6L9H - chains A and I of the 10 polymer chains in the assembly; structure by X-ray diffraction, 2.60 A resolution.

# Chain A
Name: Histone H3.1
Source organism: Homo sapiens
Reference sequence: P68431 (H31_HUMAN); residues 40-135 here correspond to UniProt positions 41-136 (UniProt number = residue number + 1)
Sequence (96 residues; row label = number of the first residue in the row):
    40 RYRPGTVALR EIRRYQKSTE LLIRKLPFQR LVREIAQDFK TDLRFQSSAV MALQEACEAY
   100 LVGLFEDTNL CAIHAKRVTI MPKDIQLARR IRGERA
Unresolved in the structure: 135
Curated features (UniProtKB/Swiss-Prot):
  - modified residue: Tyr41 (Phosphotyrosine), Lys56 (N6,N6,N6-trimethyllysine), Ser57 (Phosphoserine), Lys64 (N6-(2-hydroxyisobutyryl)lysine), Lys79 (N6,N6,N6-trimethyllysine), Thr80 (Phosphothreonine), Ser86 (Phosphoserine), Thr107 (Phosphothreonine), Lys115 (N6-acetyllysine), Lys122 (N6-(2-hydroxyisobutyryl)lysine)

# Chain I
Molecule: Human Telomeric DNA (145-MER) - G-strand
Source organism: Homo sapiens
Sequence (145 nucleotides; numbered -72 to 72; the number before each row is that of its first residue; numbers below 1 keep their minus sign (DA-72 is residue -72)):
   -72 ATCTTAGGGT TAGGGTTAGG GTTAGGGTTA GGGTTAGGGT TAGGGTTAGG GTTAGGGTTA
   -12 GGGTTAGGGT TAGGGTTAGG GTTAGGGTTA GGGTTAGGGT TAGGGTTAGG GTTAGGGTTA
    48 GGGTTAGGGT TAGGGTTAGG GTGAT
Ion coordination: Mn2+ site 1 near DG7 (its only coordinating residue here); Mn2+ site 2 near DG38 (its only coordinating residue here); Mn2+ site 3 near DG50 (its only coordinating residue here)

# How chain A and chain I interact
Contacting residue pairs (28):
  Arg40(A) - DT-8(I)  base contact
  Arg40(A) - DG70(I)  sugar contact
  Arg40(A) - DA71(I)  phosphate contact
  Tyr41(A) - DT69(I)  phosphate contact
  Tyr41(A) - DG70(I)  phosphate contact
  Arg42(A) - DG-5(I)  salt bridge to the phosphate
  Arg42(A) - DG70(I)  hydrogen bond to the phosphate
  Pro43(A) - DG-6(I)  phosphate contact
  Pro43(A) - DG-5(I)  phosphate contact
  Pro43(A) - DG-4(I)  phosphate contact
  Thr45(A) - DT69(I)  phosphate contact
  Thr45(A) - DG70(I)  hydrogen bond to the phosphate
  Arg63(A) - DT-14(I)  phosphate contact
  Arg63(A) - DA-13(I)  salt bridge to the phosphate
  Arg72(A) - DG-23(I)  salt bridge to the phosphate
  Arg83(A) - DG-24(I)  sugar contact
  Arg83(A) - DG-23(I)  phosphate contact
  Phe84(A) - DG-24(I)  sugar contact
  Phe84(A) - DG-23(I)  hydrogen bond to the phosphate
  Gln85(A) - DG-24(I)  hydrogen bond to the phosphate
  Ser86(A) - DG-24(I)  phosphate contact
  Arg116(A) - DT-3(I)  phosphate contact
  Arg116(A) - DT-2(I)  phosphate contact
  Val117(A) - DT-3(I)  hydrogen bond to the phosphate
  Thr118(A) - DG-4(I)  phosphate contact
  Thr118(A) - DT-3(I)  hydrogen bond to the phosphate
  Met120(A) - DT-3(I)  phosphate contact
  Met120(A) - DT-2(I)  phosphate contact
Interface residues without a listed pair, chain A (17 interface residues in all): Leu82, Lys115

# Overview
The interface between chain A and chain I involves 17 residues on one side and 13 on the other; the contacts
include 6 hydrogen bonds and 3 salt bridges. Polar pairs include Arg42(A)-DG70(I), Thr45(A)-DG70(I) and
Phe84(A)-DG-23(I).
Chain A is Histone H3.1 and chain I is Human Telomeric DNA (145-MER) - G-strand, both from Homo sapiens; the
structure, The Human Telomeric Nucleosome Displays Distinct Structural and Dynamic Properties, was determined
by X-ray diffraction (same publication as 6KE9 and 6LE9).
